5O8C - chain A; structure by X-ray diffraction, 1.70 A resolution.

# Chain A
Protein: Green fluorescent protein
Source organism: Aequorea victoria
UniProtKB: P42212 (GFP_AEQVI); residues 3-239 here correspond to UniProt positions 2-238 (UniProt number = residue number - 1)
Chain sequence (246 residues; row label = number of the first residue in the row; note: 2 numbers in that range are skipped by the numbering (no residue carries them; nothing is unmodelled there); numbers below 1 keep their minus sign (His-8 is residue -8)):
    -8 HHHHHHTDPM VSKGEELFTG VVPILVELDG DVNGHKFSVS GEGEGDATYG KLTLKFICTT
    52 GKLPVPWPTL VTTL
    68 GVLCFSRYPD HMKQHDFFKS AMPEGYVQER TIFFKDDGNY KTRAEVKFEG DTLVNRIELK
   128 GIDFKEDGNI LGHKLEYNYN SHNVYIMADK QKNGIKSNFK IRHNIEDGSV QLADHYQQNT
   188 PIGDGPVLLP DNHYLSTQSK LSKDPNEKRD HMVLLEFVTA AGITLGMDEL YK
Not modelled in the structure: -8 to -7
Differences from the reference sequence: expression tag (-8 to 2); engineered mutation Leu65 (Phe64 in P42212), Leu70 (Gln69 in P42212), Ser164 (Val163 in P42212), Lys207 (Ala206 in P42212), Leu232 (His231 in P42212); chromophore (68, 68, 68)
Modified residues: Gly68 (chromophore; PIA)
Glycans and other covalent adducts: covalent link Leu65-Gly68

# Overview
Chain A is Green fluorescent protein (Aequorea victoria); the structure, Composite structure of rsEGFP2 1ps
following 400nm-laser irradiation of the off-state, was determined by X-ray diffraction together with 5O8B,
5O89 and 5O8A from the same study.
